PDB entry 8RB8 | electron microscopy, 3.41 A resolution | chains A and D of the 7 polymer chains in the assembly

== Chain A ==
Protein: Ion-translocating oxidoreductase complex subunit A
Organism: Azotobacter vinelandii DJ
Notes: EC 7.-.-.-
UniProt: C1DMA8 (C1DMA8_AZOVD); residues 1-190 here = UniProt positions 1-190
Chain sequence (190 residues; numbered 1 to 190; the number before each row is that of its first residue):
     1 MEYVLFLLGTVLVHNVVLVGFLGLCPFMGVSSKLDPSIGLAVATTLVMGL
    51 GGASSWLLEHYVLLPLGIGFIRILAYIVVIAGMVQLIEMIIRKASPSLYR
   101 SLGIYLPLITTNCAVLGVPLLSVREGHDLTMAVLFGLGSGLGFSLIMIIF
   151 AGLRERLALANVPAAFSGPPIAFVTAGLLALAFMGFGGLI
Disordered / not traced: 1

== Chain D ==
Protein: Ion-translocating oxidoreductase complex subunit D
Organism: Azotobacter vinelandii DJ
Notes: EC 7.-.-.-
UniProt: C1DMA5 (C1DMA5_AZOVD); residues 1-366 here = UniProt positions 1-366
Chain sequence (366 residues; row label = number of the first residue in the row):
     1 MSTISVAAGPFAHDRSSVNRIMLDVCLALTPATLFGLVMFGWPAINLWLV
    51 TCVSALAIEAACLRLLGQPMRRLLDGSALLTGWLLAISLPPWAPWWIGVG
   101 GSLFAIGIGKQLYGGIGQNPFNPAMLARVALLIAFPLQMTTWALPHPLFS
   151 SSAPGFFDSLAITFAGAPLADGMTGATALGNLKTELTLNRTAQEILEGGF
   201 STISALFGSTPGSLGETSELLLLVGGVWLVLRRIIHWEIPVAILASVFVM
   251 ATLAYLINPERYAGGLYQLTSGGLILCAFFIATDPVTSPISRVGRLIFGV
   301 GCGVLIYVIRTWGSFPEAAAFAVLFMNALTPLIDRYWRPRAYGRNVRGKP
   351 LVAAKWTSQVKEVDKV
Disordered / not traced: 1-4, 354-366
Covalently attached groups: flavin mononucleotide (FMN) linked to Thr-177

== Chain A / chain D interface ==
Pairs across the interface (42; chain A residue first):
  Leu-34(A) with Arg-335(D); Tyr-336(D)
  Ile-148(A) with Leu-332(D), hydrophobic
  Ile-149(A) with Ala-328(D); Leu-329(D), hydrophobic
  Leu-153(A) with Pro-120(D), hydrophobic; Pro-331(D), hydrophobic
  Glu-155(A) with Arg-335(D), salt bridge
  Arg-156(A) with Val-286(D); Thr-330(D); Asp-334(D), salt bridge
  Leu-157(A) with Tyr-113(D), hydrophobic; Gln-118(D)
  Ala-160(A) with Gln-118(D)
  Asn-161(A) with Tyr-113(D); Gly-114(D); Gln-118(D), hydrogen bond (backbone-side chain)
  Val-162(A) with Tyr-113(D)
  Pro-163(A) with Leu-112(D); Tyr-113(D); Gly-114(D)
  Ile-171(A) with Leu-112(D), hydrophobic; Tyr-113(D), hydrophobic
  Val-174(A) with Leu-112(D), hydrophobic; Tyr-113(D)
  Thr-175(A) with Tyr-113(D), hydrogen bond
  Leu-178(A) with Tyr-113(D); Phe-121(D), hydrophobic; Leu-126(D), hydrophobic
  Leu-179(A) with Ala-328(D), hydrophobic
  Leu-181(A) with Val-129(D), hydrophobic
  Ala-182(A) with Phe-321(D); Leu-324(D), hydrophobic
  Phe-183(A) with Phe-325(D), hydrophobic
  Gly-185(A) with Ile-309(D); Phe-315(D); Phe-321(D)
  Phe-186(A) with Phe-325(D), hydrophobic
  Gly-187(A) with Ser-314(D)
  Gly-188(A) with Ser-314(D)
  Leu-189(A) with Trp-312(D); Gly-313(D)
Interface residues without a listed pair, chain A (28 interface residues in all): Ile-38, Gly-152, Phe-166, Met-184
Interface residues without a listed pair, chain D (31 interface residues in all): Leu-66, Ile-108, Ala-130, Ile-133, Leu-305, Val-308

== Summary ==
28 residues of chain A and 31 residues of chain D are in contact; the contacts include 2 hydrogen bonds and 2
salt bridges. Among the polar pairs are Glu-155(A)/Arg-335(D), Arg-156(A)/Asp-334(D) and
Asn-161(A)/Gln-118(D).
Chain A is Ion-translocating oxidoreductase complex subunit A and chain D is Ion-translocating oxidoreductase
complex subunit D, both from Azotobacter vinelandii DJ; the structure, Cryo-EM structure of the
NADH:ferredoxin oxidoreductase RNF from Azotobacter vinelandii, purified with 2-ME/TCEP, NADH added, was
determined by electron microscopy, deposited together with 8RB9, 8RBM, 8RBQ and 8AHX.
